PDB entry 1BS7 | X-ray diffraction, 2.50 A resolution | chain A

Chain A:
Molecule: Protein (PEPTIDE deformylase)
Source organism: Escherichia coli
Notes: EC 3.5.1.31
UniProtKB: P0A6K3 (DEF_ECOLI); residues 1-168 here = UniProt positions 1-168
Sequence (168 residues; each row starts with the number of its first residue):
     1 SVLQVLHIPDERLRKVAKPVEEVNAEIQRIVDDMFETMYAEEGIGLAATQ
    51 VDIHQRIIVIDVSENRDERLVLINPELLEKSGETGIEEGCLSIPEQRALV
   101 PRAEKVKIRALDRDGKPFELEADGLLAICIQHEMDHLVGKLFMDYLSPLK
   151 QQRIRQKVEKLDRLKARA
Metal / ion sites: Ni2+: Cys-90, His-132, His-136
Reported in the primary citation:
  - Ni2+ coordination: Cys-90, His-132, His-136
  - catalytic residues: Gln-50, Leu-91 (proposed by the authors, not directly observed)

Summary:
Cys-90, His-132 and His-136 coordinate Ni2+. From the paper: catalytic residues Gln-50 and Leu-91; Ni2+
coordination by Cys-90, His-132 and His-136.
Chain A is Protein (PEPTIDE deformylase) (Escherichia coli); the structure, Peptide deformylase as NI2+
containing form, was determined by X-ray diffraction, deposited together with 1ICJ.
